7OIU - chains B and D of the 6 polymer chains in the assembly; structure by electron microscopy, 3.70 A resolution.

Chain B:
Molecule: TrwK protein
Source organism: Escherichia coli
UniProt: O50330 (O50330_ECOLX); residue numbers follow UniProt; this construct covers 1-823
Chain sequence (823 residues; row label = number of the first residue in the row):
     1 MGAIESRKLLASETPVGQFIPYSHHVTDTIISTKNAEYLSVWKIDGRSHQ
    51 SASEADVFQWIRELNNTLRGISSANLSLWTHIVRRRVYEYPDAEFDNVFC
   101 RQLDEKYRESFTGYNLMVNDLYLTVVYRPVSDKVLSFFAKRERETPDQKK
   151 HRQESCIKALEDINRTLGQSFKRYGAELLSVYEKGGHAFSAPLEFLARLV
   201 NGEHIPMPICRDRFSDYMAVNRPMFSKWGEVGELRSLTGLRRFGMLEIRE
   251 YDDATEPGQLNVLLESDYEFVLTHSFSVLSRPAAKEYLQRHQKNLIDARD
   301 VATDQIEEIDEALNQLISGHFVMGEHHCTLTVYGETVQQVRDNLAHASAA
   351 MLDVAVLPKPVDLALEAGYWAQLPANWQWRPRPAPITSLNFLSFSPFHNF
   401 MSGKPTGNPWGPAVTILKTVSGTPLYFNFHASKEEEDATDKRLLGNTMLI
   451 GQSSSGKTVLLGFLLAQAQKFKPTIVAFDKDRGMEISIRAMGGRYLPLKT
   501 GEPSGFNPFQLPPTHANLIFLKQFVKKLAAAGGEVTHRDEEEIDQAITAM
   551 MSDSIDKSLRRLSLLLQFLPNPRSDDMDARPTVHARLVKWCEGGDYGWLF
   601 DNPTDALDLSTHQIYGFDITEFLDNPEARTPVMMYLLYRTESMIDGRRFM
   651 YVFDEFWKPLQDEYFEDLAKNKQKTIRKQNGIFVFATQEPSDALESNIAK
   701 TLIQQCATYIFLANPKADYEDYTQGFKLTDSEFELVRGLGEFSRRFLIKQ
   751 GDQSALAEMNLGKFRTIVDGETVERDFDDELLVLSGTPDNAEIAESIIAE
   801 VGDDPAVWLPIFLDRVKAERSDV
Disordered / not traced: 1-14, 131-146, 237-239, 434-440, 504-514, 531-605, 765-774, 822-823

Chain D:
Molecule: TrwG protein
Source organism: Escherichia coli
UniProt: O50335 (O50335_ECOLX); numbering as in UniProt (aligned over 1-231)
Chain sequence (231 residues; numbered 1 to 231; the number before each row is that of its first residue):
     1 MSKKQPKPVKAEQLKSYYEESRGLERDLIGEFVKSRKTAWRVATASGLFG
    51 LLGMVCGIVGFSQPAPAPLVLRVDNATGAVDVVTTLREHESSYGEVVDTY
   101 WLNQYVLNREAYDYNTIQMNYDTTALLSAPAVQQDYYKLFDGSNARDRVL
   151 GNKARITVRVRSIQPNGRGQATVRFTTQQHNSNGTVEAPQHQIATIGYTY
   201 IGAPMRSSDRLLNPLGFQVTSYRADPEILNN
Disordered / not traced: 1-12, 63-231
Sequence notes: conflict Ala188 (Arg in O50335)

Interface between chain B and chain D:
Residue-residue contacts (17):
  Asn35(B) - Asp27(D)  hydrogen bond
  Asn35(B) - Leu28(D)  hydrogen bond (side chain-backbone)
  Asn35(B) - Ile29(D)  hydrogen bond (side chain-backbone)
  Arg128(B) - Gly23(D)  hydrogen bond (side chain-backbone)
  Arg128(B) - Leu24(D)  hydrogen bond (side chain-backbone)
  Ser277(B) - Leu24(D)
  Leu279(B) - Glu20(D)
  Ala283(B) - Glu20(D)
  Glu286(B) - Tyr17(D)  hydrogen bond (side chain-backbone)
  Tyr287(B) - Tyr17(D)  hydrophobic
  Glu325(B) - Tyr17(D)
  Glu325(B) - Leu24(D)
  Trp377(B) - Leu24(D)
  Trp377(B) - Glu25(D)
  Gln378(B) - Glu25(D)
  Arg380(B) - Glu25(D)  salt bridge
  Pro385(B) - Tyr17(D)
Other interface residues (no listed pair), chain B (14 interface residues in all): Ser280, Pro383
Other interface residues (no listed pair), chain D (11 interface residues in all): Leu14, Ser16, Ser21

In short:
14 residues of chain B and 11 residues of chain D are in contact, with 6 hydrogen bonds and 1 salt bridge.
Polar contacts include Arg380(B)-Glu25(D), Asn35(B)-Asp27(D) and Asn35(B)-Leu28(D).
Chain B is TrwK protein and chain D is TrwG protein, both from Escherichia coli; the structure, Inner Membrane
Complex (IMC) protomer structure (TrwM/VirB3, TrwK/VirB4, TrwG/VirB8tails) from the fully-assembled R388 type
IV secretion ..., was determined by electron microscopy together with 7O3J, 7O3T, 7O3V and 7O41 from the same
study.
